PDB entry 6DKP | X-ray diffraction, 2.97 A resolution | chains D and E of the 5 polymer chains in the assembly

Chain D:
Name: DMF5 T-cell Receptor Alpha Chain fusion
Organism: Homo sapiens
UniProtKB: chimeric construct of A0A075B6T6, P01848: residues 1-91 from A0A075B6T6 (TVAL2_HUMAN) positions 23-113 (UniProt number = residue number + 22); residues 109-199 from P01848 positions 1-91 (UniProt number = residue number - 108)
Amino-acid sequence (200 residues; numbered 0 to 199; the number before each row is that of its first residue; numbering starts at 0):
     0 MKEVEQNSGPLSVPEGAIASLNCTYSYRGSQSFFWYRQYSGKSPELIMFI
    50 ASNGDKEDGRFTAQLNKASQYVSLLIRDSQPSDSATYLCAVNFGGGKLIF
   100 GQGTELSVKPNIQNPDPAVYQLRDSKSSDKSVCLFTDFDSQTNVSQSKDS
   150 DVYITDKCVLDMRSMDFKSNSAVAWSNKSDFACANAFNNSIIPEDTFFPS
Disordered / not traced: 0, 125-127, 149-150, 185-186
Disulfides: Cys-22/Cys-88
Differences from the reference sequence: initiating methionine (0); engineered mutation Tyr-26 (Asp48 in A0A075B6T6), Ala-50 (Tyr72 in A0A075B6T6); linker (92-108); conflict Cys-157 (Thr49 in P01848)
UniProt features mapped onto this chain:
  - glycosylation: Asn-21 (N-linked (GlcNAc...) asparagine)

Chain E:
Name: DMF5 T-cell Receptor Beta Chain fusion
Organism: Homo sapiens
UniProtKB: chimeric construct of A0A1B0GXE1, K7N5M4: residues 4-97 from A0A1B0GXE1 (A0A1B0GXE1_HUMAN) positions 20-113 (UniProt number = residue number + 16); residues 116-245 from K7N5M4 positions 120-249 (UniProt number = residue number + 4)
Amino-acid sequence (243 residues; numbered 3 to 245; the number before each row is that of its first residue):
     3 MIAGITQAPTSQILAAGRRMTLRCTQDMRHNAMYWYRQDLGLGLRLIHYS
    53 NTAGTTGKGEVPDGYSVSRANTDDFPLTLASAVPSQTSVYFCASSWSFGT
   103 EAFFGQGTRLTVVEDLNKVFPPEVAVFEPSEAEISHTQKATLVCLATGFY
   153 PDHVELSWWVNGKEVHSGVCTDPQPLKEQPALNDSRYALSSRLRVSATFW
   203 QDPRNHFRCQVQFYGLSENDEWTQDRAKPVTQIVSAEAWGRAD
Disordered / not traced: 3
Disulfides: Cys-26/Cys-94, Cys-146/Cys-211
Differences from the reference sequence: initiating methionine (3); linker (98-115); conflict Asn-119 (Lys123 in K7N5M4), Lys-120 (Asn124 in K7N5M4), Asp-204 (Asn208 in K7N5M4)

Interface between chain D and chain E:
Pairs across the interface - 91 pairs, chain D then chain E:
  Ser-31(D) with Gly-101(E), hydrogen bond (side chain-backbone)
  Phe-33(D) with Gly-101(E); Thr-102(E); Glu-103(E)
  Tyr-35(D) with Ala-104(E), hydrogen bond (side chain-backbone); Phe-106(E), hydrophobic
  Gln-37(D) with Gln-40(E), hydrogen bond
  Ser-39(D) with Pro-175(E); Gln-176(E), hydrogen bond
  Lys-41(D) with Phe-93(E)
  Ser-42(D) with Phe-93(E); Gly-107(E), hydrogen bond (side chain-backbone)
  Pro-43(D) with Phe-106(E)
  Leu-45(D) with Glu-103(E); Phe-105(E), hydrophobic
  Phe-48(D) with Glu-103(E)
  Asn-91(D) with Gly-101(E)
  Gly-94(D) with Asn-53(E); Phe-100(E); Gly-101(E)
  Gly-95(D) with Tyr-36(E); Leu-48(E); Tyr-51(E); Asn-53(E), hydrogen bond (backbone-side chain)
  Lys-96(D) with Leu-48(E)
  Leu-97(D) with Tyr-38(E), hydrogen bond (backbone-side chain); Leu-48(E)
  Ile-98(D) with Glu-62(E)
  Phe-99(D) with Tyr-38(E); Leu-46(E), hydrophobic; Phe-106(E), hydrophobic
  Gly-100(D) with Gly-45(E)
  Gln-101(D) with Leu-44(E); Gly-45(E), hydrogen bond (backbone-backbone)
  Asp-115(D) with His-138(E), salt bridge
  Tyr-119(D) with Ser-132(E); Ala-134(E); Glu-135(E); His-138(E); Thr-139(E)
  Gln-120(D) with Ser-132(E)
  Leu-121(D) with Phe-129(E); Glu-130(E); Thr-143(E); Val-145(E), hydrophobic
  Arg-122(D) with Phe-129(E); Glu-130(E), hydrogen bond (backbone-backbone); Glu-133(E), salt bridge; Arg-243(E)
  Asp-123(D) with Ala-127(E); Val-128(E); Phe-129(E)
  Lys-129(D) with Phe-129(E); Thr-149(E)
  Val-131(D) with Phe-129(E), hydrophobic; Val-145(E), hydrophobic
  Leu-133(D) with Thr-143(E)
  Thr-135(D) with Arg-196(E), hydrogen bond
  Asp-136(D) with Thr-139(E); Arg-196(E), salt bridge
  Tyr-152(D) with Glu-180(E), hydrogen bond (side chain-backbone)
  Ile-153(D) with Leu-178(E)
  Thr-154(D) with Asp-174(E), hydrogen bond; Leu-178(E); Ser-192(E); Arg-194(E)
  Asp-155(D) with Arg-194(E), hydrogen bond (backbone-side chain)
  Cys-157(D) with Cys-172(E), disulfide; Thr-173(E); Arg-194(E)
  Val-158(D) with Cys-172(E), hydrogen bond (backbone-side chain)
  Leu-159(D) with Gly-170(E); Val-171(E)
  Asp-160(D) with Ser-169(E), hydrogen bond (backbone-side chain); Gly-170(E), hydrogen bond (backbone-backbone)
  Met-161(D) with Lys-141(E); Ser-169(E), hydrogen bond (backbone-side chain); Arg-196(E)
  Arg-162(D) with His-168(E), hydrogen bond (side chain-backbone); Ser-169(E)
  Phe-166(D) with Lys-141(E); Arg-196(E)
  Ser-168(D) with Arg-196(E), hydrogen bond
  Ser-170(D) with Arg-194(E), hydrogen bond (backbone-side chain)
  Ala-171(D) with Arg-194(E)
  Val-172(D) with Val-145(E), hydrophobic; Arg-194(E)
  Trp-174(D) with Leu-147(E); Leu-178(E), hydrophobic
  Phe-196(D) with His-138(E)
  Pro-198(D) with Ala-134(E), hydrophobic
Also at the interface, not in a pair above, chain D (52 interface residues in all): Lys-1, Ser-130, Lys-156, Met-164
Also at the interface, not in a pair above, chain E (55 interface residues in all): Glu-125, Pro-131, Leu-144, Lys-179, Ala-190, Val-197
Inter-chain disulfides: Cys-157(D)/Cys-172(E)

Overview:
The interface between chain D and chain E involves 52 residues on one side and 55 on the other; the contacts
include 1 disulfide bond, 20 hydrogen bonds and 3 salt bridges. Among the polar pairs are
Asp-115(D)/His-138(E), Arg-122(D)/Glu-133(E) and Asp-136(D)/Arg-196(E).
Chain D is DMF5 T-cell Receptor Alpha Chain fusion and chain E is DMF5 T-cell Receptor Beta Chain fusion, both
from Homo sapiens; the structure, The complex among DMF5(alpha-D26Y, alpha-Y50A,beta-L98W) TCR, human Class I
MHC HLA-A2 and MART-1(26-35)(A27L) peptide, was determined by X-ray diffraction (same publication as 6D78).
